4O6H - chains A and D; structure by X-ray diffraction, 2.80 A resolution.

# Chain A (and D)
Protein: Nucleoprotein
From: Lymphocytic choriomeningitis virus
Notes: fragment: C-Terminal Domain; chain D of this document is another copy of the same molecule, construct and numbering; everything in this record applies to it too
UniProtKB: P09992 (NCAP_LYCVA); residues 341-558 here = UniProt positions 341-558
Sequence (233 residues; numbered 326 to 558; the number before each row is that of its first residue):
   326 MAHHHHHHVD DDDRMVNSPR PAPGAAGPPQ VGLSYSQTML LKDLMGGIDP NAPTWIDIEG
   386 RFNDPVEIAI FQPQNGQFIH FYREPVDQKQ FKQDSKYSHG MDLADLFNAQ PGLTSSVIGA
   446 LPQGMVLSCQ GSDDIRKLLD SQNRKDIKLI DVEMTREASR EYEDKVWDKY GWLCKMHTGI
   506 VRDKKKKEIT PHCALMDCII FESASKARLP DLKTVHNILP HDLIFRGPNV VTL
Unresolved in the structure: 326-355 (chain D: 326-354)
Construct notes: expression tag (326-340)
Swiss-Prot annotation at these positions:
  - binding site (Mg(2+)): Asp382, Glu384, Asp522
  - binding site (Mn(2+)): Asp382, Glu384, Asp522
  - binding site (Zn(2+)): Glu392, Cys499, His502, Cys518
  - site: Asp459 (Important for exonuclease activity)
  - mutagenesis: Asp382 (D382A: Decreases interaction with host IKBKE, defective to inhibit IKBKE kinase activity and IRF3 activation), Glu384 (E384A: Decreases interaction with host IKBKE, defective to inhibit IKBKE kinase activity and IRF3 activation), Asp459 (D459A: Decreases interaction with host IKBKE, defective to inhibit IKBKE kinase activity and IRF3 activation), His517 (H517A: Decreases interaction with host IKBKE, defective to inhibit IKBKE kinase activity and IRF3 activation), Asp522 (D522A: Decreases interaction with host IKBKE, defective to inhibit IKBKE kinase activity and IRF3 activation)
Ion coordination: Zn2+: Glu392, Cys499, His502, Cys518
Reported in the primary citation:
  - Zn2+ coordination: Glu392, Cys499, His502, Cys518
  - Mg2+ coordination: Asp382, Glu384

# How chain A and chain D interact
Residue-residue contacts - 44 pairs, chain A then chain D:
  Val356(A) - Val356(D)
  Gly357(A) - Val356(D)
  Tyr360(A) - Thr363(D)
  Tyr360(A) - Lys367(D)
  Tyr360(A) - Ser441(D)
  Tyr360(A) - Gly444(D)
  Tyr360(A) - Ala445(D)
  Thr363(A) - Tyr360(D)
  Thr363(A) - Thr363(D)
  Thr363(A) - Met364(D)
  Met364(A) - Thr363(D)
  Met364(A) - Met364(D)  hydrophobic
  Met364(A) - Lys367(D)
  Lys367(A) - Tyr360(D)
  Lys367(A) - Met364(D)
  Lys367(A) - Lys367(D)
  Asn388(A) - Leu558(D)
  Pro390(A) - Leu558(D)
  Arg408(A) - Leu558(D)  hydrogen bond (side chain-backbone)
  Gly437(A) - Leu558(D)
  Leu438(A) - Leu558(D)
  Thr439(A) - Leu558(D)  hydrogen bond (backbone-backbone)
  Ser440(A) - Val556(D)
  Ser440(A) - Thr557(D)
  Ser440(A) - Leu558(D)  hydrogen bond (side chain-backbone)
  Ser441(A) - Tyr360(D)
  Gly444(A) - Tyr360(D)
  Ala445(A) - Tyr360(D)
  Leu463(A) - Leu558(D)  hydrophobic
  Gln467(A) - Val556(D)  hydrogen bond (side chain-backbone)
  Gln467(A) - Leu558(D)
  Asn468(A) - Val555(D)
  Val556(A) - Ser440(D)
  Val556(A) - Ser466(D)
  Val556(A) - Gln467(D)  hydrogen bond (backbone-side chain)
  Thr557(A) - Ser440(D)
  Leu558(A) - Asn388(D)
  Leu558(A) - Arg408(D)  hydrogen bond (backbone-side chain)
  Leu558(A) - Gly437(D)
  Leu558(A) - Leu438(D)
  Leu558(A) - Thr439(D)  hydrogen bond (backbone-backbone)
  Leu558(A) - Ser440(D)  hydrogen bond (backbone-side chain)
  Leu558(A) - Leu463(D)  hydrophobic
  Leu558(A) - Gln467(D)
Also at the interface, not in a pair above, chain A (26 interface residues in all): Leu366, Phe387, Ser466, Val555
Also at the interface, not in a pair above, chain D (25 interface residues in all): Leu366, Phe387, Pro390, Asn468

# Overview
Chain A and chain D form an interface of 26 and 25 residues respectively, with 8 hydrogen bonds. Polar
contacts include Arg408(A)-Leu558(D), Ser440(A)-Leu558(D) and Gln467(A)-Val556(D). From the paper: Zn2+
coordination by Glu392(A), Cys499(A) and His502(A) among others; Mg2+ coordination by Asp382(A) and Glu384(A).
Chain A and chain D are both Nucleoprotein (Lymphocytic choriomeningitis virus); the structure, 2.8A crystal
structure of Lymphocytic Choriomeningitis Virus Nucleoprotein C-terminal Domain, was determined by X-ray
diffraction.
